5BTN - chains A and C of the 8 polymer chains in the assembly; structure by X-ray diffraction, 2.50 A resolution.

# Chain A (and C)
Molecule: DNA gyrase subunit A
Source organism: Mycobacterium tuberculosis (strain ATCC 25618 / H37Rv)
Notes: EC 5.99.1.3; fragment: GyrA 2-500 with IGSG C-terminal tag; chain C of this document is another copy of the same molecule, construct and numbering; everything in this record applies to it too
UniProtKB: P9WG47 (GYRA_MYCTU); residues 2-500 here = UniProt positions 2-500
Chain sequence (503 residues; row label = number of the first residue in the row):
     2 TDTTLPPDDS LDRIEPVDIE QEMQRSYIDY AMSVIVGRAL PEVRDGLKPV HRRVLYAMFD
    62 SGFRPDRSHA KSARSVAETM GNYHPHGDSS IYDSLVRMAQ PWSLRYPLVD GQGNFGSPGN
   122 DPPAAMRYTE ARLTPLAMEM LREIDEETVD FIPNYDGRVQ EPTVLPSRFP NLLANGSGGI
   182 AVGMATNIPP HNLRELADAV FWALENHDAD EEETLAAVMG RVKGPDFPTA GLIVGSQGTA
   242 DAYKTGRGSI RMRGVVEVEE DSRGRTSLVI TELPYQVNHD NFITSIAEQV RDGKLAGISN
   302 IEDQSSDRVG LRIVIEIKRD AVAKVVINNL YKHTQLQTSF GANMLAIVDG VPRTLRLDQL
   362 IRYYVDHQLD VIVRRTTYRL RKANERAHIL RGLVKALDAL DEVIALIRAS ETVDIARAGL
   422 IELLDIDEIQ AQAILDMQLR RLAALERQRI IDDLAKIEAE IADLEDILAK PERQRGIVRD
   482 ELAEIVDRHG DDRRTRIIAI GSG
Unresolved in the structure: 2-14, 502-504
Modified / non-standard residues: Tyr-129 (O-phosphotyrosine; PTR)
Differences from the reference sequence: engineered mutation Ser-90 (Ala in P9WG47); expression tag (501-504)
UniProt features mapped onto this chain:
  - active site: Tyr-129 (O-(5'-phospho-DNA)-tyrosine intermediate)
  - modified residue: Thr-2 (N-acetylthreonine)

# Chain A / chain C interface
Contacting residue pairs (68):
  Ser-69(A) with Arg-159(C)
  Lys-72(A) with Gly-82(C)
  Ala-74(A) with Ala-78(C); Met-81(C), hydrophobic
  Arg-75(A) with Ala-78(C); Glu-79(C), salt bridge; Asn-83(C)
  Ala-78(A) with Ala-74(C); Arg-75(C); Ala-78(C), hydrophobic
  Glu-79(A) with Arg-75(C), salt bridge
  Met-81(A) with Ala-74(C), hydrophobic
  Gly-82(A) with Lys-72(C)
  Asn-83(A) with Arg-75(C)
  His-87(A) with Arg-128(C)
  Gly-88(A) with Arg-128(C)
  Asp-89(A) with Met-127(C); Arg-128(C), salt bridge
  Ser-90(A) with Arg-128(C)
  Met-127(A) with Asp-89(C)
  Arg-128(A) with His-87(C); Gly-88(C); Asp-89(C), salt bridge; Ser-90(C)
  Arg-159(A) with Arg-75(C)
  Leu-401(A) with Arg-409(C)
  Asp-402(A) with Arg-409(C), salt bridge
  Ile-405(A) with Ile-405(C), hydrophobic
  Ile-408(A) with Leu-440(C); Ala-444(C)
  Arg-409(A) with Leu-401(C); Asp-402(C), salt bridge; Leu-443(C); Ala-445(C), hydrogen bond (backbone-backbone)
  Ser-411(A) with Ala-445(C), hydrogen bond (backbone-backbone)
  Glu-412(A) with Leu-446(C)
  Val-414(A) with Glu-447(C)
  Gln-433(A) with Arg-441(C), hydrogen bond
  Ile-435(A) with Leu-440(C)
  Leu-436(A) with Gln-439(C); Leu-440(C); Arg-441(C), hydrogen bond (backbone-backbone)
  Asp-437(A) with Gln-439(C), hydrogen bond (backbone-side chain); Arg-441(C), salt bridge
  Met-438(A) with Gln-439(C); Leu-440(C), hydrogen bond (backbone-backbone)
  Gln-439(A) with Leu-436(C); Asp-437(C), hydrogen bond (side chain-backbone); Met-438(C)
  Leu-440(A) with Ile-408(C); Ile-435(C); Leu-436(C), hydrogen bond (backbone-backbone); Met-438(C), hydrogen bond (backbone-backbone); Leu-440(C), hydrophobic
  Arg-441(A) with Val-414(C); Gln-433(C); Leu-436(C), hydrogen bond (backbone-backbone); Asp-437(C), salt bridge
  Leu-443(A) with Ile-408(C); Arg-409(C)
  Ala-444(A) with Ile-408(C); Ser-411(C); Thr-413(C)
  Ala-445(A) with Ser-411(C), hydrogen bond (backbone-backbone); Glu-412(C)
  Leu-446(A) with Glu-412(C), hydrogen bond (backbone-backbone)
  Glu-447(A) with Val-414(C)
  Arg-448(A) with Arg-409(C), hydrogen bond (side chain-backbone)
Other interface residues (no listed pair), chain A (41 interface residues in all): Arg-68, Tyr-156, Thr-413
Other interface residues (no listed pair), chain C (38 interface residues in all): Tyr-156

# In short
The interface between chain A and chain C involves 41 residues on one side and 38 on the other, with 13
hydrogen bonds and 8 salt bridges. Among the polar pairs are Arg-75(A)/Glu-79(C), Asp-89(A)/Arg-128(C) and
Asp-402(A)/Arg-409(C).
Chain A and chain C are both DNA gyrase subunit A (Mycobacterium tuberculosis (strain ATCC 25618 / H37Rv));
the structure, Crystal structure of a topoisomerase II complex, was determined by X-ray diffraction together
with 5BS8, 5BTA, 5BTC, 5BTD, 5BTF, 5BTG, 5BTI and 5BTL from the same study.
